PDB entry 5FL4 | X-ray diffraction, 1.82 A resolution | chain A

[Chain A]
Molecule: Carbonic anhydrase 9
Source organism: Homo sapiens
Notes: EC 4.2.1.1
UniProt: Q16790 (CAH9_HUMAN); residues 5-259 here correspond to UniProt positions 137-391 (UniProt number = residue number + 132)
Chain sequence (257 residues; each row starts with the number of its first residue):
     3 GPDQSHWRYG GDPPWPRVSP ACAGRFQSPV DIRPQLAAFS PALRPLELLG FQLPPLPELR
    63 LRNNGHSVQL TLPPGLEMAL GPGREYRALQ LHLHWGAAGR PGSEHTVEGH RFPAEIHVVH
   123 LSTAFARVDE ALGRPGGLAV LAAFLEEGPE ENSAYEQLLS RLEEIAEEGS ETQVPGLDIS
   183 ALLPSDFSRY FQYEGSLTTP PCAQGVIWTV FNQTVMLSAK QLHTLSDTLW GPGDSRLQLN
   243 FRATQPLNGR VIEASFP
Not modelled in the structure: 3-8
Disulfide bonds: C24-C204
Differences from the reference sequence: expression tag (3-4); engineered mutation S42 (Cys174 in Q16790)
Metal / ion sites: Zn2+: H94, H96, H119 (together with 9FK)
Small-molecule neighbours: 9FK (5-(1-naphthalen-1-yl-1,2,3-triazol-4-yl)thiophene-2-sulfonamide): Q92, H94, H96, E106, H119, V121, V130, D131, L134, V142, S198, L199, T200, T201, P203, W210
Curated features (UniProtKB/Swiss-Prot):
  - active site: H68 (Proton donor/acceptor)
  - binding site (Zn(2+)): H94, H96, H119
  - binding site (substrate): T200, T201
  - glycosylation: N214 (N-linked (GlcNAc...) asparagine)

[Summary]
Chain A binds compound 9FK. The Zn2+ site is built by H94, H96 and H119. From UniProt: active-site residue
H68, 3 Zn2+-binding residues and substrate-binding residues T200 and T201.
Chain A is Carbonic anhydrase 9 (Homo sapiens); the structure, Three dimensional structure of human carbonic
anhydrase IX in complex with 5-(1-naphthalen-1-yl-1,2,3-triazol-4-yl)thiophene-2-sulfonamide, was determined
by X-ray diffraction (same publication as 5FL5 and 5FL6).
